1LTT - chains G and A of the 7 polymer chains in the assembly; structure by X-ray diffraction, 2.30 A resolution.

Chain G:
Molecule: Heat-labile enterotoxin, subunit B
Organism: Escherichia coli
UniProt: P32890 (ELBP_ECOLI); residues 1-103 here correspond to UniProt positions 22-124 (UniProt number = residue number + 21)
Chain sequence (103 residues; each row starts with the number of its first residue):
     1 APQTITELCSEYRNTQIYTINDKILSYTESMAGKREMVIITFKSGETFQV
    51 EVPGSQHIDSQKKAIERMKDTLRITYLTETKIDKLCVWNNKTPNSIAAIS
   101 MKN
Disulfide bonds: Cys9-Cys86

Chain A:
Molecule: Heat-labile enterotoxin, subunit A
Organism: Escherichia coli
UniProt: P06717 (ELAP_ECOLI); residues 4-188 here correspond to UniProt positions 22-206 (UniProt number = residue number + 18)
Chain sequence (185 residues; row label = number of the first residue in the row):
     4 RLYRADSRPPDEIKRSGGLMPRGHNEYFDRGTQMNINLYDHARGTQTGFV
    54 RYDDGYVSTSLSLRSAHLAGQSILSGYSTYYIYVIATAPNMFNVNDVLGV
   104 YSPHPYEQEVSALGGIPYSQIYGWYRVNFGVIDERLHRNREYRDRYYRNL
   154 NIAPAEDGYRLAGFPPDHQAWREEPWIHHAPQGCG
Curated features (UniProtKB/Swiss-Prot):
  - active site: Glu112

Chain G / chain A interface:
Pairs across the interface - 7 pairs, chain G then chain A:
  Lys23(G) - Arg151(A)
  Tyr76(G) - Arg148(A)  hydrogen bond (backbone-side chain)
  Leu77(G) - Arg148(A)  hydrogen bond (backbone-side chain)
  Glu79(G) - Asp147(A)
  Glu79(G) - Arg148(A)  hydrogen bond (side chain-backbone)
  Glu79(G) - Arg151(A)  salt bridge
  Asn103(G) - Arg143(A)  hydrogen bond (backbone-side chain)

Summary:
5 residues of chain G face 4 of chain A across their interface, with 4 hydrogen bonds and 1 salt bridge. Among
the polar pairs are Glu79(G)-Arg151(A), Tyr76(G)-Arg148(A) and Leu77(G)-Arg148(A). Curated annotation
(UniProt) lists active-site residue Glu112(A) on chain A.
Chain G is Heat-labile enterotoxin, subunit B and chain A is Heat-labile enterotoxin, subunit A, both from
Escherichia coli; the structure, Lactose binding to heat-labile enterotoxin revealed by X-ray crystallography,
was determined by X-ray diffraction.
